PDB entry 7QUE | X-ray diffraction, 2.40 A resolution | chain A

# Chain A
Molecule: Serine/threonine-protein kinase 17A
From: Homo sapiens
Notes: EC 2.7.11.1
UniProtKB: Q9UEE5 (ST17A_HUMAN); residues 50-322 here = UniProt positions 50-322
Chain sequence (275 residues; numbered 48 to 322; the number before each row is that of its first residue):
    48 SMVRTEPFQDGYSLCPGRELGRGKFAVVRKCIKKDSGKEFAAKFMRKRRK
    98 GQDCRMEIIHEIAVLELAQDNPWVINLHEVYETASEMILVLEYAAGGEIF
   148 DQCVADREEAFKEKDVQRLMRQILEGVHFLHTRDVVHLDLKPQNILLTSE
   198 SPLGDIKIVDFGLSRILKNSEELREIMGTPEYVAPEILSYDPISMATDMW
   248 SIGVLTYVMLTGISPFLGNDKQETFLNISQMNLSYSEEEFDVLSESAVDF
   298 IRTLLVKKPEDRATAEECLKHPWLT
Unresolved in the structure: 148-156
Construct notes: expression tag (48-49)
Small-molecule neighbours: CKJB68 (F7I; N-(phenylmethyl)-7,10-dioxa-13,17,18,21-tetrazatetracyclo[12.5.2.12,6.017,20]docosa-1(20),2(22),3,5,14(21),15,18-heptaene-5-carboxamide): Leu-67, Gly-68, Arg-69, Gly-70, Ala-73, Val-74, Val-75, Ala-88, Lys-90, Ile-122, Leu-138, Glu-139, Tyr-140, Ala-141, Gly-144, Glu-145, Gln-190, Asn-191, Leu-193, Val-206, Asp-207

# Overview
Bound to chain A: CKJB68.
Chain A is Serine/threonine-protein kinase 17A (Homo sapiens); the structure, The STK17A (DRAK1) Kinase Domain
Bound to CKJB68, was determined by X-ray diffraction together with 7QUF from the same study.
